Entry 6F6W (electron microscopy, 3.81 A resolution); this record covers chains A and C of the 5 polymer chains in the assembly.

== Chain A ==
Name: DNA-directed RNA polymerase subunit alpha
Source organism: Mycolicibacterium smegmatis MC2 155
Notes: EC 2.7.7.6
Reference sequence: A0QSL8 (RPOA_MYCS2); numbering as in UniProt (aligned over 1-350)
Sequence (350 residues; numbered 1 to 350; the number before each row is that of its first residue):
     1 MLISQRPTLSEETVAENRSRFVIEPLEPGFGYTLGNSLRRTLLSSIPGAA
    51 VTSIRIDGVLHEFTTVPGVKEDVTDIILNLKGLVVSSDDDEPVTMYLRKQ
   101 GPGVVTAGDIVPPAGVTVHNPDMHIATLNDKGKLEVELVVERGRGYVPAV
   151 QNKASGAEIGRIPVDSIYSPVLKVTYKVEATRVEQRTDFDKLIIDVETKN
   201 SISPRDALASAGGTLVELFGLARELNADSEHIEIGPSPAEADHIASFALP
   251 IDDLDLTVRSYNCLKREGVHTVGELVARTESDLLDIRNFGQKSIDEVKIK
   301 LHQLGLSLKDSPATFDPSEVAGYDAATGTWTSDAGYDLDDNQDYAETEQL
Not modelled in the structure: 222-350

== Chain C ==
Name: DNA-directed RNA polymerase subunit beta
Source organism: Mycolicibacterium smegmatis MC2 155
Notes: EC 2.7.7.6
Reference sequence: P60281 (RPOB_MYCS2); numbering as in UniProt (aligned over 2-1169)
Sequence (1178 residues; numbered 1 to 1178; the number before each row is that of its first residue):
     1 VLEGCILAVSSQSKSNAITNNSVPGAPNRVSFAKLREPLEVPGLLDVQTD
    51 SFEWLVGSDRWRQAAIDRGEENPVGGLEEVLAELSPIEDFSGSMSLSFSD
   101 PRFDEVKASVDECKDKDMTYAAPLFVTAEFINNNTGEIKSQTVFMGDFPM
   151 MTEKGTFIINGTERVVVSQLVRSPGVYFDETIDKSTEKTLHSVKVIPGRG
   201 AWLEFDVDKRDTVGVRIDRKRRQPVTVLLKALGWTNEQIVERFGFSEIMM
   251 GTLEKDTTSGTDEALLDIYRKLRPGEPPTKESAQTLLENLFFKEKRYDLA
   301 RVGRYKVNKKLGLNAGKPITSSTLTEEDVVATIEYLVRLHEGQTSMTVPG
   351 GVEVPVEVDDIDHFGNRRLRTVGELIQNQIRVGLSRMERVVRERMTTQDV
   401 EAITPQTLINIRPVVAAIKEFFGTSQLSQFMDQNNPLSGLTHKRRLSALG
   451 PGGLSRERAGLEVRDVHPSHYGRMCPIETPEGPNIGLIGSLSVYARVNPF
   501 GFIETPYRKVENGVVTDQIDYLTADEEDRHVVAQANSPTDENGRFTEDRV
   551 MVRKKGGEVEFVSADQVDYMDVSPRQMVSVATAMIPFLEHDDANRALMGA
   601 NMQRQAVPLVRSEAPLVGTGMELRAAIDAGDVVVADKTGVIEEVSADYIT
   651 VMADDGTRQSYRLRKFARSNHGTCANQRPIVDAGQRVEAGQVIADGPCTQ
   701 NGEMALGKNLLVAIMPWEGHNYEDAIILSNRLVEEDVLTSIHIEEHEIDA
   751 RDTKLGAEEITRDIPNVSDEVLADLDERGIVRIGAEVRDGDILVGKVTPK
   801 GETELTPEERLLRAIFGEKAREVRDTSLKVPHGESGKVIGIRVFSREDDD
   851 ELPAGVNELVRVYVAQKRKISDGDKLAGRHGNKGVIGKILPVEDMPFLPD
   901 GTPVDIILNTHGVPRRMNIGQILETHLGWVAKAGWNIDVAAGVPDWASKL
   951 PEELYSAPADSTVATPVFDGAQEGELAGLLGSTLPNRDGEVMVDADGKST
  1001 LFDGRSGEPFPYPVTVGYMYILKLHHLVDDKIHARSTGPYSMITQQPLGG
  1051 KAQFGGQRFGEMECWAMQAYGAAYTLQELLTIKSDDTVGRVKVYEAIVKG
  1101 ENIPEPGIPESFKVLLKELQSLCLNVEVLSSDGAAIEMRDGDDEDLERAA
  1151 ANLGINLSRNESASVEDLALARHGGSGA
Not modelled in the structure: 1-20, 209-212, 800-822, 1138-1178
Construct notes: expression tag (1, 1170-1178)
Swiss-Prot annotation at these positions:
  - mutagenesis: Q429 (Q429K/L: Rifampicin (Rif) resistant), D432 (D432V: Rifampicin (Rif) resistant; D432Y: Rifampicin (Rif) resistant; RbpA no longer rescues transcription in the presence of Rif. Decreased affinity for Rif, no change in affinity for RbpA), H442 (H442D/L/P/R/Y: Rifampicin (Rif) resistant), R445 (R445L/P: Rifampicin (Rif) resistant), S447 (S447L/P/W: Rifampicin (Rif) resistant; RbpA no longer rescues transcription in the presence of Rif, decreased affinity for Rif, no change in affinity for RbpA; tested in the Leu mutation), L449 (L449P: Rifampicin (Rif) resistant)

== Interface between chain A and chain C ==
Contacting residue pairs - 84 pairs, chain A then chain C:
  R18(A) with R987(C); D988(C), salt bridge
  Y32(A) with F1002(C), hydrophobic; G1007(C); E1008(C); P1009(C)
  T33(A) with S1006(C)
  N36(A) with G1004(C), hydrogen bond (side chain-backbone); R1005(C); S1006(C), hydrogen bond (side chain-backbone); G1007(C)
  R39(A) with E893(C), hydrogen bond (side chain-backbone); F897(C); G901(C), hydrogen bond (side chain-backbone)
  R40(A) with E893(C); D894(C); G1004(C)
  L43(A) with E893(C)
  S44(A) with E893(C)
  L60(A) with I783(C)
  H61(A) with I783(C); G784(C); I839(C)
  E62(A) with K867(C), salt bridge
  F63(A) with F666(C); I741(C), hydrophobic; K837(C); I839(C); A865(C), hydrophobic
  T64(A) with F666(C)
  T65(A) with A646(C); D647(C), hydrogen bond; K665(C)
  G68(A) with S645(C), hydrogen bond (backbone-side chain)
  V69(A) with S645(C); A646(C), hydrogen bond (backbone-backbone)
  K70(A) with A646(C); P679(C); I680(C), hydrogen bond (side chain-backbone); V681(C); D682(C)
  D72(A) with K665(C), salt bridge; F666(C); N676(C); R678(C), salt bridge
  T74(A) with V610(C); F666(C)
  D75(A) with R678(C), salt bridge
  L78(A) with V610(C), hydrophobic; R611(C)
  K81(A) with E734(C), hydrogen bond (side chain-backbone); E735(C); D736(C)
  N129(A) with E643(C); V644(C), hydrogen bond (side chain-backbone)
  K131(A) with E643(C), salt bridge; Y648(C)
  Y146(A) with N730(C); V733(C), hydrogen bond (side chain-backbone); E734(C)
  Q151(A) with E786(C)
  N152(A) with E786(C)
  K153(A) with E786(C)
  I159(A) with I783(C); A785(C)
  P163(A) with K837(C)
  D165(A) with D736(C); K867(C), salt bridge; K869(C), salt bridge
  I167(A) with E734(C)
  K173(A) with D900(C), salt bridge; G901(C); T902(C), hydrogen bond; R987(C)
  V174(A) with G901(C)
  T175(A) with P899(C), hydrogen bond (side chain-backbone); D900(C); G901(C), hydrogen bond (side chain-backbone)
  Y176(A) with F897(C); F1002(C), hydrophobic; G1007(C), hydrogen bond (side chain-backbone)
  K177(A) with E990(C), salt bridge
  D195(A) with D900(C)
  E197(A) with R987(C), salt bridge
Other interface residues (no listed pair), chain A (47 interface residues in all): G29, V66, P67, E71, N79, T127, R161, I162
Other interface residues (no listed pair), chain C (54 interface residues in all): R782, V838, V892, L898, P903, D1003

== In short ==
47 residues of chain A and 54 residues of chain C are in contact, with 15 hydrogen bonds and 11 salt bridges.
Polar contacts include R18(A)-D988(C), E62(A)-K867(C) and D72(A)-K665(C). From UniProt: 6 mutagenesis sites on
chain C.
Chain A is DNA-directed RNA polymerase subunit alpha and chain C is DNA-directed RNA polymerase subunit beta,
both from Mycolicibacterium smegmatis MC2 155; the structure, Structure of Mycobacterium smegmatis RNA
polymerase core, was determined by electron microscopy together with 6EYD from the same study.
